Entry 4G71 (X-ray diffraction, 2.90 A resolution); this record covers chains B and C of the 3 polymer chains in the assembly.

Chain B:
Name: Cytochrome c oxidase subunit 2
Organism: Thermus thermophilus
Notes: EC 1.9.3.1
UniProt: Q5SJ80 (COX2_THET8); numbering as in UniProt (aligned over 1-168)
Amino-acid sequence (168 residues; numbered 1 to 168; the number before each row is that of its first residue):
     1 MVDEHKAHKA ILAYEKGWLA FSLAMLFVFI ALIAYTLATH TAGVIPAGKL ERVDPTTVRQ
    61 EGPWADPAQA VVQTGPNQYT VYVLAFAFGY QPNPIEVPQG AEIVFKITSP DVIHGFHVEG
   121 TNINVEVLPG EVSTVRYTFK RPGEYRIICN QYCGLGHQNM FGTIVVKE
Not modelled in the structure: 1-2
Ion coordination: dinuclear copper ion: H114, C149, Q151, C153, H157, M160
UniProt features mapped onto this chain:
  - binding site (Cu cation): H114, C149, C153, H157

Chain C:
Name: Cytochrome c oxidase polypeptide 2A
Organism: Thermus thermophilus
Notes: EC 1.9.3.1
UniProt: P82543 (COXA_THET8); numbering as in UniProt (aligned over 1-34)
Amino-acid sequence (34 residues; numbered 1 to 34; the number before each row is that of its first residue):
     1 MEEKPKGALA VILVLTLTIL VFWLGVYAVF FARG
Not modelled in the structure: 1-3
UniProt features mapped onto this chain:
  - modified residue: M1 (N-formylmethionine)

Interface between chain B and chain C:
Contacting residue pairs - 30 pairs, chain B then chain C:
  A10(B) with P5(C)
  Y14(B) with K4(C); P5(C); L9(C), hydrophobic
  W18(B) with I12(C), hydrophobic; L15(C), hydrophobic; T16(C)
  F21(B) with T16(C)
  M25(B) with I19(C), hydrophobic; L20(C), hydrophobic
  F29(B) with L20(C), hydrophobic; W23(C), hydrophobic
  L32(B) with W23(C), hydrophobic; Y27(C), hydrogen bond (backbone-side chain)
  I33(B) with W23(C), hydrophobic
  Y35(B) with Y27(C); F31(C), hydrophobic
  T36(B) with Y27(C)
  H40(B) with G34(C)
  T41(B) with F30(C); F31(C); G34(C)
  G120(B) with R33(C)
  T121(B) with R33(C)
  N122(B) with F30(C), hydrogen bond (side chain-backbone); R33(C), hydrogen bond (backbone-backbone); G34(C)
  Y137(B) with R33(C), hydrogen bond (side chain-backbone); G34(C), hydrogen bond (side chain-backbone)
  K140(B) with G34(C)
Other interface residues (no listed pair), chain B (18 interface residues in all): I11

Overview:
18 residues of chain B and 14 residues of chain C are in contact; the contacts include 5 hydrogen bonds. Among
the polar pairs are L32(B)-Y27(C), N122(B)-F30(C) and Y137(B)-R33(C). Curated annotation (UniProt) lists 4 Cu
cation-binding residues on chain B.
Here chain B is Cytochrome c oxidase subunit 2 and chain C is Cytochrome c oxidase polypeptide 2A, both from
Thermus thermophilus. Entry 4G71 (Structure of Recombinant Cytochrome ba3 Oxidase mutant V236N from Thermus
thermophilus) was determined by X-ray diffraction.
